6RMM - chains B and C of the 6 polymer chains in the assembly; structure by X-ray diffraction, 3.53 A resolution.

== Chain B (and C) ==
Name: DNA topoisomerase 2-binding protein 1
From: Homo sapiens
Notes: chain C of this document is another copy of the same molecule, construct and numbering; everything in this record applies to it too
UniProt: Q92547 (TOPB1_HUMAN); residues 548-741 here = UniProt positions 548-741
Chain sequence (196 residues; each row starts with the number of its first residue):
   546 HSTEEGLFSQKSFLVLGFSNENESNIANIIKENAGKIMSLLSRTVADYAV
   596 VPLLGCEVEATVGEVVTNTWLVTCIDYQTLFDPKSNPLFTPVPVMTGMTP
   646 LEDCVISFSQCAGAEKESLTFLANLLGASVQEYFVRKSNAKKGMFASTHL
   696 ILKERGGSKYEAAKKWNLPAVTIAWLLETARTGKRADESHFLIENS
Construct notes: expression tag (546-547)

== How chain B and chain C interact ==
Residue-residue contacts (5):
  Lys682(B) - Asp648(C)  salt bridge
  Ser703(B) - Asp732(C)  hydrogen bond
  Ser703(B) - Ser734(C)
  Lys710(B) - Asn712(C)
  Lys710(B) - Leu713(C)
Also at the interface, not in a pair above, chain B (5 interface residues in all): Lys687, Gly702
Also at the interface, not in a pair above, chain C (6 interface residues in all): Glu647

== Summary ==
5 residues of chain B and 6 residues of chain C are in contact; the contacts include 1 hydrogen bond and 1
salt bridge. Polar pairs include Lys682(B)-Asp648(C) and Ser703(B)-Asp732(C).
Both chains are DNA topoisomerase 2-binding protein 1 (Homo sapiens). Entry 6RMM (Crystal structure of TOPBP1
BRCT4,5 in complex with a 53BP1 phosphopeptide) was determined by X-ray diffraction (same publication as
6RML).
